Entry 8OVB (electron microscopy, 3.40 A resolution); this record covers chains A and B of the 3 polymer chains in the assembly.

== Chain A ==
Name: Complement C3f fragment
Organism: Homo sapiens
Reference sequence: P01024 (CO3_HUMAN); residues 23-664 here = UniProt positions 23-664
Amino-acid sequence (642 residues; row label = number of the first residue in the row):
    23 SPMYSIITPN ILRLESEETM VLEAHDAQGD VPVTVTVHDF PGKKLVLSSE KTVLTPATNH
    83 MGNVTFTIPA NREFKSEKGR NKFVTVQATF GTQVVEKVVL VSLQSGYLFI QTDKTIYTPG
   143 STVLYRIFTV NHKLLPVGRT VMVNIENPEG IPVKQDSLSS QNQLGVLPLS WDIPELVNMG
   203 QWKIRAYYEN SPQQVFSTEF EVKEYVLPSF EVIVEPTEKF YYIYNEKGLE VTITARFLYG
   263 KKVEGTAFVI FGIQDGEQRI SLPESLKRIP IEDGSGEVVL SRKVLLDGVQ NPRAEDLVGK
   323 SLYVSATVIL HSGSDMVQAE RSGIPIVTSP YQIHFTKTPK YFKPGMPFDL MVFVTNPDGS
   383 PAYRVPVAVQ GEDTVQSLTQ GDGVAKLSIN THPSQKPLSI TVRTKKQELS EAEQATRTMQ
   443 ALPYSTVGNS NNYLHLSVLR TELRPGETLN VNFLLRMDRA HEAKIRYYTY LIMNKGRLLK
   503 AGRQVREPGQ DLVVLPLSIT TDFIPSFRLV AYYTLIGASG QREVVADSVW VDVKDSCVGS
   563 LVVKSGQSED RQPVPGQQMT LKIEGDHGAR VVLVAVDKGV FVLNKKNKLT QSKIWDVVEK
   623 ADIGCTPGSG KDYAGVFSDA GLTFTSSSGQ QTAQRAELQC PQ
Not modelled in the structure: 570-573
Disulfide bonds: Cys627-Cys662
UniProt features mapped onto this chain:
  - site: Ser541, Gly542 (Microbial infection: Cleavage)
  - modified residue (Phosphoserine): Ser38, Ser70, Ser297, Ser303
  - glycosylation: Asn85 (N-linked (GlcNAc...) asparagine)
  - natural variant: Arg102 (R102G: In allele C3F), Lys155 (K155Q: In ARMD9), Asp549 (D549N: In C3D), Arg592 (R592Q: In AHUS5; R592W: In AHUS5), Phe603 (F603V: In AHUS5)

== Chain B ==
Name: Complement C3
Organism: Homo sapiens
Reference sequence: P01024 (CO3_HUMAN); residues 749-1663 here = UniProt positions 749-1663
Amino-acid sequence (915 residues; numbered 749 to 1663; the number before each row is that of its first residue):
   749 SNLDEDIIAE ENIVSRSEFP ESWLWNVEDL KEPPKNGIST KLMNIFLKDS ITTWEILAVS
   809 MSDKKGICVA DPFEVTVMQD FFIDLRLPYS VVRNEQVEIR AVLYNYRQNQ ELKVRVELLH
   869 NPAFCSLATT KRRHQQTVTI PPKSSLSVPY VIVPLKTGLQ EVEVKAAVYH HFISDGVRKS
   929 LKVVPEGIRM NKTVAVRTLD PERLGREGVQ KEDIPPADLS DQVPDTESET RILLQGTPVA
   989 QMTEDAVDAE RLKHLIVTPS GCGEQNMIGM TPTVIAVHYL DETEQWEKFG LEKRQGALEL
  1049 IKKGYTQQLA FRQPSSAFAA FVKRAPSTWL TAYVVKVFSL AVNLIAIDSQ VLCGAVKWLI
  1109 LEKQKPDGVF QEDAPVIHQE MIGGLRNNNE KDMALTAFVL ISLQEAKDIC EEQVNSLPGS
  1169 ITKAGDFLEA NYMNLQRSYT VAIAGYALAQ MGRLKGPLLN KFLTTAKDKN RWEDPGKQLY
  1229 NVEATSYALL ALLQLKDFDF VPPVVRWLNE QRYYGGGYGS TQATFMVFQA LAQYQKDAPD
  1289 HQELNLDVSL QLPSRSSKIT HRIHWESASL LRSEETKENE GFTVTAEGKG QGTLSVVTMY
  1349 HAKAKDQLTC NKFDLKVTIK PAPETEKRPQ DAKNTMILEI CTRYRGDQDA TMSILDISMM
  1409 TGFAPDTDDL KQLANGVDRY ISKYELDKAF SDRNTLIIYL DKVSHSEDDC LAFKVHQYFN
  1469 VELIQPGAVK VYAYYNLEES CTRFYHPEKE DGKLNKLCRD ELCRCAEENC FIQKSDDKVT
  1529 LEERLDKACE PGVDYVYKTR LVKVQLSNDF DEYIMAIEQT IKSGSDEVQV GQQRTFISPI
  1589 KCREALKLEE KKHYLMWGLS SDFWGEKPNL SYIIGKDTWV EHWPEEDECQ DEENQKQCQD
  1649 LGAFTESMVV FGCPN
Not modelled in the structure: 749-753, 1372-1381, 1515-1663
Disulfide bonds: Cys873-Cys1513, Cys1101-Cys1158, Cys1358-Cys1489, Cys1389-Cys1458, Cys1506-Cys1511
UniProt features mapped onto this chain:
  - region: Glu1634 to Phe1659 (Interaction with CFP/properdin)
  - site: Arg954, Glu955 (Cleavage), Arg1303, Ser1304 (Cleavage), Arg1320, Ser1321 (Cleavage), Asn1663 (Coordinates Mg(2+) for interaction with Complement factor B Bb fragment (CFB))
  - modified residue (Phosphoserine): Ser968, Ser1321, Ser1573
  - glycosylation (N-linked (GlcNAc...) asparagine): Asn939, Asn1617
  - cross-link: Cys1010 to Gln1013 (Isoglutamyl cysteine thioester (Cys-Gln))
  - natural variant: Arg1042 (R1042L: In AHUS5), Ala1094 (A1094V: In AHUS5), Asp1115 (D1115N: In AHUS5), Cys1158 (C1158W: In AHUS5), Gln1161 (Q1161K: In AHUS5), His1464 (H1464D: In AHUS5)
  - mutagenesis: Asp1029 (D1029A: Minor effect on binding of C3d to CR2), Glu1030 (E1030A: Impaired binding of C3d to CR2), Glu1032 (E1032A: Impaired binding of C3d to CR2), Glu1035 (E1035A: No effect on binding of C3d to CR2), Arg1042 (R1042M: Impaired binding of C3d to CR2), Ile1108 to Leu1109 (Impaired binding of C3d to CR2; when associated with A-1163), Glu1110 (E1110A: No effect on binding of C3d to CR2), Asp1115 (D1115A: No effect on binding of C3d to CR2), Asp1121 (D1121A: No effect on binding of C3d to CR2), Asp1140 (D1140A: No effect on binding of C3d to CR2), Glu1153 (E1153A: Impaired binding of C3d to CR2), Asp1156 (D1156A: Impaired binding of C3d to CR2), 4 further mutagenesis entries in UniProt

== How chain A and chain B interact ==
Cross-chain cystine bridges: Cys559(A)-Cys816(B)
Contacting residue pairs - 213 pairs, chain A then chain B:
  Phe62(A) with Trp1034(B), hydrophobic; Leu1039(B), hydrophobic; Arg1042(B)
  Pro63(A) with Asp1029(B); Arg1042(B), hydrogen bond (backbone-side chain)
  Lys100(A) with Asp1288(B), salt bridge
  Arg102(A) with Thr1031(B); Glu1032(B), salt bridge
  Asn103(A) with Glu1035(B), hydrogen bond
  Lys104(A) with Glu1032(B), salt bridge
  Phe105(A) with Glu1035(B); Leu1039(B), hydrophobic
  Glu118(A) with Gln1043(B), hydrogen bond
  Val120(A) with Leu1039(B), hydrophobic
  Gln133(A) with Leu805(B); Val807(B)
  Asp135(A) with Ser770(B), hydrogen bond; Trp773(B)
  Lys136(A) with Glu769(B), salt bridge; Ser770(B)
  Pro141(A) with Tyr837(B); Lys930(B), hydrogen bond (backbone-side chain)
  Leu146(A) with Trp773(B)
  Tyr147(A) with Trp773(B)
  Arg148(A) with Trp773(B)
  Phe150(A) with Val807(B), hydrophobic; Met809(B), hydrophobic
  Thr151(A) with Met809(B)
  Val152(A) with Met809(B), hydrophobic
  Leu156(A) with Gly814(B); Ile815(B), hydrogen bond (backbone-backbone)
  Leu157(A) with Asp811(B); Lys812(B); Gly814(B)
  Pro158(A) with Met809(B), hydrophobic; Ser810(B); Asp811(B)
  Ile173(A) with Leu981(B), hydrophobic
  Pro174(A) with Leu1319(B)
  Val175(A) with Glu1323(B)
  Leu186(A) with Met809(B)
  Gly187(A) with Met809(B)
  Val188(A) with Met809(B), hydrophobic
  Glu197(A) with Lys930(B), salt bridge
  Leu198(A) with Arg937(B), hydrogen bond (backbone-side chain)
  Val199(A) with Arg937(B), hydrogen bond (backbone-side chain)
  Glu226(A) with Tyr837(B)
  Tyr227(A) with Glu769(B), hydrogen bond; Tyr837(B)
  Val228(A) with Leu835(B); Tyr837(B)
  Leu229(A) with Glu769(B); Arg834(B), hydrogen bond (backbone-side chain)
  Ser231(A) with Asp832(B)
  Phe259(A) with Tyr852(B); Tyr854(B)
  Leu260(A) with Thr801(B), hydrogen bond (backbone-side chain)
  Tyr261(A) with Ile799(B); Thr801(B); Thr824(B); Val825(B); Met826(B), hydrophobic; Phe830(B); Tyr852(B); Tyr854(B), hydrogen bond
  Lys263(A) with Met826(B); Tyr854(B)
  Glu266(A) with Tyr1432(B)
  Thr268(A) with Ser1430(B), hydrogen bond; Tyr1447(B)
  Phe270(A) with Met1400(B), hydrophobic; Ile1402(B), hydrophobic; Tyr1447(B), hydrophobic; Tyr1482(B), hydrophobic
  Ile272(A) with Tyr1482(B)
  Leu288(A) with Thr1399(B); Met1400(B), hydrophobic; Tyr1482(B), hydrophobic
  Arg290(A) with Met1400(B), hydrogen bond; Tyr1428(B); Asp1449(B), salt bridge
  Thr329(A) with Tyr1482(B)
  Ile331(A) with Ile1402(B), hydrophobic
  Leu332(A) with Ile1445(B)
  His333(A) with Ser1430(B), hydrogen bond; Tyr1432(B); Glu1433(B); Ile1445(B)
  Ser334(A) with Ser895(B); Thr1443(B)
  Gly335(A) with Ile1445(B)
  Ser336(A) with Arg834(B); Val850(B)
  Asp337(A) with Arg834(B), salt bridge
  Met338(A) with Tyr1482(B); Leu1485(B), hydrophobic
  Cys559(A) with Cys816(B), disulfide; Val817(B)
  Val560(A) with Lys813(B)
  Ser562(A) with Ile786(B)
  Leu563(A) with Ala806(B); Val807(B); Ser808(B); Cys816(B), hydrophobic; Ala818(B)
  Val565(A) with Ala806(B), hydrophobic; Phe821(B)
  Ser567(A) with Phe821(B)
  Gln574(A) with Thr824(B); Met826(B)
  Pro575(A) with Leu795(B), hydrophobic; Thr824(B); Val825(B); Met826(B), hydrogen bond (backbone-backbone)
  Val576(A) with Val825(B); Met826(B)
  Pro577(A) with Lys796(B); Asp797(B); Ile799(B), hydrophobic; Val825(B); Met826(B); Gln827(B)
  Gly578(A) with Leu795(B), hydrogen bond (backbone-backbone); Lys796(B)
  Gln579(A) with Phe794(B); Leu795(B), hydrogen bond (backbone-backbone)
  Gln580(A) with Asn792(B); Ile793(B); Phe794(B)
  Met581(A) with Met791(B); Asn792(B); Ile793(B), hydrogen bond (backbone-backbone); Val823(B), hydrophobic
  Thr582(A) with Met791(B); Asn792(B), hydrogen bond
  Leu583(A) with Lys789(B); Leu790(B); Met791(B), hydrogen bond (backbone-backbone); Phe821(B), hydrophobic
  Lys584(A) with Thr788(B); Lys789(B); Leu790(B)
  Ile585(A) with Ser787(B); Thr788(B); Lys789(B), hydrogen bond (backbone-backbone); Met791(B), hydrophobic
  Glu586(A) with Ser787(B); Thr788(B)
  Gly587(A) with Leu778(B); Ile786(B); Ser787(B), hydrogen bond (backbone-backbone)
  Asp588(A) with Leu778(B); Ser787(B); Lys813(B)
  His589(A) with Lys779(B); Glu780(B), hydrogen bond (side chain-backbone); Pro782(B); Ser787(B)
  Gly590(A) with Leu778(B), hydrogen bond (backbone-backbone)
  Ala591(A) with Asp777(B); Leu778(B), hydrogen bond (backbone-backbone); Met809(B); Ser810(B)
  Arg592(A) with Val775(B); Glu776(B); Asp777(B), salt bridge; Val807(B); Ser808(B); Met809(B), hydrogen bond (backbone-backbone)
  Val593(A) with Val775(B); Glu776(B), hydrogen bond (backbone-backbone); Leu778(B), hydrophobic; Val807(B); Ser808(B)
  Val594(A) with Asn774(B); Leu805(B); Ala806(B); Val807(B), hydrogen bond (backbone-backbone)
  Leu595(A) with Leu772(B); Trp773(B); Asn774(B), hydrogen bond (backbone-backbone); Met791(B), hydrophobic; Leu805(B); Ala806(B), hydrophobic
  Val596(A) with Trp771(B); Leu772(B); Trp773(B), hydrophobic; Glu803(B); Ile804(B); Leu805(B), hydrogen bond (backbone-backbone)
  Ala597(A) with Ser770(B); Trp771(B), hydrogen bond (backbone-backbone); Leu772(B), hydrophobic; Glu803(B)
  Val598(A) with Glu769(B); Trp802(B); Glu803(B), hydrogen bond (backbone-backbone)
  Asp599(A) with Glu769(B), hydrogen bond (backbone-backbone); Thr800(B), hydrogen bond; Trp802(B)
  Lys600(A) with Thr801(B), hydrogen bond (backbone-backbone); Glu803(B), salt bridge; Glu822(B), salt bridge
  Phe603(A) with Glu803(B)
  Lys610(A) with Glu803(B), salt bridge
  Leu611(A) with Leu805(B)
  Gln613(A) with Cys816(B); Val817(B), hydrogen bond (side chain-backbone)
  Ile616(A) with Val817(B), hydrophobic
  Gln653(A) with Glu1040(B), hydrogen bond
  Gln656(A) with Glu1035(B), hydrogen bond (side chain-backbone); Gly1038(B); Leu1039(B), hydrogen bond (side chain-backbone)
Other interface residues (no listed pair), chain A (108 interface residues in all): Gly64, Lys66, Phe131, Thr140, Gln177, Pro196, Asn200, Pro230, Pro292, Gly561, Lys566, Val602, Thr612
Other interface residues (no listed pair), chain B (102 interface residues in all): Arg764, Ser798, Pro836, Arg848, Glu975, Glu977, Asn1091, Leu1318, Ser1321, Met1347, His1349, Tyr1480

== In short ==
108 residues of chain A and 102 residues of chain B are in contact; the contacts include 1 disulfide bond, 40
hydrogen bonds and 11 salt bridges. Polar contacts include Lys100(A)-Asp1288(B), Arg102(A)-Glu1032(B) and
Lys104(A)-Glu1032(B). Curated annotation (UniProt) lists 17 mutagenesis sites on chain B.
Here chain A is Complement C3f fragment and chain B is Complement C3, both from Homo sapiens. Entry 8OVB
(Human Complement C3b in complex with Trypanosoma brucei ISG65) was determined by electron microscopy.
